6OOS - chains B and A; structure by X-ray diffraction, 1.90 A resolution.

# Chain B (and A)
Name: NL4-3 protease
Source organism: Human immunodeficiency virus 1
Notes: chain A of this document is another copy of the same molecule, construct and numbering; everything in this record applies to it too
UniProtKB: Q3HWC9 (Q3HWC9_9HIV1); residues 1-99 here = UniProt positions 1-99
Sequence (99 residues; row label = number of the first residue in the row):
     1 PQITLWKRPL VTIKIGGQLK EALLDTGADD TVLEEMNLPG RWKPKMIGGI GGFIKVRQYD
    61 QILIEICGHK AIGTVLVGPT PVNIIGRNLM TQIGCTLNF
Differences from the reference sequence: engineered mutation Lys7 (Gln in Q3HWC9)
Small-molecule neighbours: tmc114 (017; (3r,3as,6ar)-hexahydrofuro[2,3-b]furan-3-yl(1S,2R)-3-[[(4-aminophenyl)sulfonyl](isobutyl)amino]-1-benzyl-2-hydroxypropylcarbamate): Arg8, Leu23, Asp25, Gly27, Ala28, Asp29, Asp30, Val32, Ile47, Gly48, Gly49, Ile50, Leu76, Pro81, Val82, Ile84
What the authors report for this chain:
  - conformationally variable residues: Gly48 to Gly49 (from molecular simulation)
  - catalytic residues: Asp25 (citing earlier work)
  - binding site for tmc114: Asp25, Asp29, Asp30, Ile50 (from molecular simulation)

# Interface between chain B and chain A
Pairs across the interface (95; chain B residue first):
  Pro1(B) with Leu97(A); Asn98(A); Phe99(A), hydrogen bond (backbone-backbone)
  Gln2(B) with Thr96(A); Leu97(A); Asn98(A), hydrogen bond
  Ile3(B) with Thr96(A); Leu97(A), hydrogen bond (backbone-backbone); Phe99(A), hydrophobic
  Leu5(B) with Thr26(A); Arg87(A), hydrogen bond (backbone-side chain); Met90(A), hydrophobic; Thr91(A); Cys95(A)
  Trp6(B) with Arg87(A), hydrogen bond (backbone-side chain); Thr91(A)
  Lys7(B) with Arg87(A)
  Arg8(B) with Asp29(A), salt bridge; Arg87(A)
  Pro9(B) with Thr26(A); Arg87(A)
  Leu23(B) with Gly27(A)
  Leu24(B) with Thr26(A), hydrogen bond (backbone-side chain); Leu97(A); Phe99(A), hydrophobic
  Asp25(B) with Asp25(A); Thr26(A); Gly27(A), hydrogen bond (side chain-backbone)
  Thr26(B) with Leu5(A); Pro9(A); Leu24(A), hydrogen bond (side chain-backbone); Asp25(A); Thr26(A), hydrogen bond (backbone-side chain); Leu97(A)
  Gly27(B) with Leu23(A); Asp25(A)
  Asp29(B) with Arg8(A), salt bridge
  Ile47(B) with Ile50(A), hydrophobic
  Gly49(B) with Ile50(A); Pro81(A)
  Ile50(B) with Gly49(A); Ile50(A), hydrogen bond (backbone-backbone); Gly51(A), hydrogen bond (backbone-backbone); Gly52(A); Ile54(A), hydrophobic; Thr80(A); Pro81(A); Ile84(A), hydrophobic
  Gly51(B) with Gly51(A); Gly52(A); Ile54(A)
  Gly52(B) with Gly51(A)
  Ile54(B) with Ile50(A)
  Thr80(B) with Ile50(A)
  Arg87(B) with Leu5(A), hydrogen bond (side chain-backbone); Trp6(A), hydrogen bond (side chain-backbone); Lys7(A); Arg8(A); Pro9(A)
  Thr91(B) with Leu5(A); Trp6(A)
  Ile93(B) with Phe99(A)
  Gly94(B) with Asn98(A); Phe99(A)
  Cys95(B) with Leu5(A); Leu97(A), hydrophobic; Asn98(A); Phe99(A), hydrophobic
  Thr96(B) with Gln2(A), hydrogen bond; Ile3(A); Thr4(A); Thr96(A); Leu97(A); Asn98(A), hydrogen bond (backbone-backbone)
  Leu97(B) with Pro1(A); Gln2(A); Ile3(A), hydrogen bond (backbone-backbone); Leu24(A), hydrophobic; Thr26(A); Cys95(A), hydrophobic; Thr96(A); Leu97(A), hydrophobic
  Asn98(B) with Pro1(A); Gln2(A), hydrogen bond; Gly94(A); Cys95(A); Thr96(A), hydrogen bond (backbone-backbone); Asn98(A), hydrogen bond
  Phe99(B) with Pro1(A), hydrogen bond (backbone-backbone); Ile3(A), hydrophobic; Cys67(A), hydrophobic; His69(A); Ile93(A); Gly94(A); Cys95(A), hydrophobic
Other interface residues (no listed pair), chain B (38 interface residues in all): Thr4, Val32, Gly48, Phe53, Cys67, His69, Pro81, Met90
Other interface residues (no listed pair), chain A (39 interface residues in all): Val32, Ile47, Gly48, Phe53

# Overview
The interface between chain B and chain A involves 38 residues on one side and 39 on the other; the contacts
include 20 hydrogen bonds and 2 salt bridges. Polar pairs include Arg8(B)-Asp29(A), Gln2(B)-Asn98(A) and
Leu5(B)-Arg87(A). From the paper: the catalytic residue Asp25(B); a binding site for tmc114 at Asp25(B),
Asp29(B) and Asp30(B) among others.
Both chains are NL4-3 protease (Human immunodeficiency virus 1). Entry 6OOS (HIV-1 Protease NL4-3 L90M Mutant
in complex with darunavir) was determined by X-ray diffraction together with 6OOT and 6OOU from the same
study.
